8H4I - chains A and B of the 5 polymer chains in the assembly; structure by electron microscopy, 3.06 A resolution.

[Chain A]
Molecule: engineered mini Galpha-S subunit
Source organism: Homo sapiens
Chain sequence (361 residues; each row starts with the number of its first residue; note: 26 numbers in that range are skipped by the numbering (no residue carries them; nothing is unmodelled there)):
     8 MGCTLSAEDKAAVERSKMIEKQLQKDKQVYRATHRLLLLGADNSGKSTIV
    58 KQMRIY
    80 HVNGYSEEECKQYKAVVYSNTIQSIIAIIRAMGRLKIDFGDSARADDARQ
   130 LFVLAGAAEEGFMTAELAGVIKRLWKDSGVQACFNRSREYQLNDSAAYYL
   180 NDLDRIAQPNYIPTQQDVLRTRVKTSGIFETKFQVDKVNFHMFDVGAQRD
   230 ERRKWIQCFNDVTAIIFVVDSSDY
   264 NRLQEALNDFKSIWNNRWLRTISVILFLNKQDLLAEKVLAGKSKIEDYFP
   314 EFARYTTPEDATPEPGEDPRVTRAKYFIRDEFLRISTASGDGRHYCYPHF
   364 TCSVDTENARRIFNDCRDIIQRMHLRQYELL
Disordered / not traced: 8-11, 80-203, 393-394

[Chain B]
Molecule: Guanine nucleotide-binding protein G(I)/G(S)/G(T) subunit beta-1
Source organism: Homo sapiens
Reference sequence: P62873 (GBB1_HUMAN); residue numbers follow UniProt; this construct covers 2-340
Chain sequence (345 residues; row label = number of the first residue in the row; numbers below 1 keep their minus sign (Met-4 is residue -4)):
    -4 MGSLLQSELDQLRQEAEQLKNQIRDARKACADATLSQITNNIDPVGRIQM
    46 RTRRTLRGHLAKIYAMHWGTDSRLLVSASQDGKLIIWDSYTTNKVHAIPL
    96 RSSWVMTCAYAPSGNYVACGGLDNICSIYNLKTREGNVRVSRELAGHTGY
   146 LSCCRFLDDNQIVTSSGDTTCALWDIETGQQTTTFTGHTGDVMSLSLAPD
   196 TRLFVSGACDASAKLWDVREGMCRQTFTGHESDINAICFFPNGNAFATGS
   246 DDATCRLFDLRADQELMTYSHDNIICGITSVSFSKSGRLLLAGYDDFNCN
   296 VWDALKADRAGVLAGHDNRVSCLGVTDDGMAVATGSWDSFLKIWN
Disordered / not traced: -4 to 2
Differences from the reference sequence: expression tag (-4 to 1)
Curated features (UniProtKB/Swiss-Prot):
  - modified residue: Ser2 (N-acetylserine), His266 (Phosphohistidine)

[Chain A / chain B interface]
Residue-residue contacts (35; chain A residue first):
  Ala19(A) with Asn88(B)
  Arg22(A) with Val90(B), hydrogen bond (side chain-backbone); His91(B), hydrogen bond
  Ser23(A) with Lys89(B)
  Ile26(A) with Lys89(B)
  Glu27(A) with Lys89(B), salt bridge
  Asp33(A) with Lys78(B), salt bridge
  Lys34(A) with Leu55(B)
  Tyr37(A) with Ala56(B)
  Ser205(A) with Asp118(B)
  Gly206(A) with Asp118(B)
  Phe222(A) with Trp99(B), hydrophobic
  Ala226(A) with Asn119(B); Thr143(B)
  Gln227(A) with Leu117(B), hydrogen bond (side chain-backbone); Asn119(B); Tyr145(B)
  Arg228(A) with Gly162(B), hydrogen bond (side chain-backbone); Thr164(B); Asp186(B), salt bridge
  Arg232(A) with Asp228(B), salt bridge
  Lys233(A) with Tyr145(B); Cys204(B); Asn230(B)
  Gln236(A) with Lys57(B); Arg314(B)
  Cys237(A) with Lys57(B); Gln75(B); Trp99(B)
  Phe238(A) with Trp99(B), hydrophobic
  Asn239(A) with Lys57(B), hydrogen bond; Trp332(B)
  Arg280(A) with Asp290(B), salt bridge
  Trp281(A) with Arg314(B); Trp332(B), hydrophobic
Interface residues without a listed pair, chain A (27 interface residues in all): Val20, Leu30, Ile207, Trp234, Asp240
Interface residues without a listed pair, chain B (30 interface residues in all): Asp76, Ala92, Met101, Gly144, Asp163, Met188

[Overview]
Chain A and chain B form an interface of 27 and 30 residues respectively; the contacts include 5 hydrogen
bonds and 5 salt bridges. Among the polar pairs are Glu27(A)-Lys89(B), Asp33(A)-Lys78(B) and
Arg228(A)-Asp186(B).
Here chain A is engineered mini Galpha-S subunit and chain B is Guanine nucleotide-binding protein
G(I)/G(S)/G(T) subunit beta-1, both from Homo sapiens. Entry 8H4I (DHA-bound FFAR4 in complex with Gs) was
determined by electron microscopy (same publication as 8H4K, 8H4L and 8IYS).
